3IQH - chains X and P; structure by X-ray diffraction, 1.90 A resolution.

== Chain X ==
Protein: Cysteine synthase
From: Haemophilus influenzae
Notes: EC 2.5.1.47
Reference sequence: P45040 (CYSK_HAEIN); residue numbers follow UniProt; this construct covers 1-316
Chain sequence (316 residues; numbered 1 to 316; the number before each row is that of its first residue):
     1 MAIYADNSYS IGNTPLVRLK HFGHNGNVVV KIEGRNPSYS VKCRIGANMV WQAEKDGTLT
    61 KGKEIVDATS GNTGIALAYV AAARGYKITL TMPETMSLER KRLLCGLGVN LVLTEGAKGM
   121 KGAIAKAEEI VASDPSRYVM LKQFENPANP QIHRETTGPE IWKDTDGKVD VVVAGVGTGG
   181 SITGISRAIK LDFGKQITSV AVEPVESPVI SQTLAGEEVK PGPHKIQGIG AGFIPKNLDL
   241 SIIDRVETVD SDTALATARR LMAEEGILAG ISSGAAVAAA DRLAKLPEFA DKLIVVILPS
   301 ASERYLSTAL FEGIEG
Unresolved in the structure: 1, 312-316
Modified / non-standard residues: K42 ((2S)-2-amino-6-[[3-hydroxy-2-methyl-5-(phosphonooxymethyl)pyridin-4-yl]methylideneamino]hexanoic acid; LLP)
Curated features (UniProtKB/Swiss-Prot):
  - binding site (hydrogen sulfide): N7, R35, L268
  - binding site (pyridoxal 5'-phosphate): N72, G177 to S181, S272
  - modified residue: K42 (N6-(pyridoxal phosphate)lysine)
Reported in the primary citation:
  - binding site for sulfate ion: S70, G71
  - conformationally variable residues (side-chain flip): Q227

== Chain P ==
Protein: Mnydi
Chain sequence (5 residues; each row starts with the number of its first residue):
   263 MNYDI
Unresolved in the structure: 263-264

== Chain X / chain P interface ==
Contacting residue pairs (16; chain X residue first):
  K42(X) - I267(P)
  T69(X) - I267(P)  hydrogen bond (side chain-backbone)
  G71(X) - I267(P)
  N72(X) - I267(P)  hydrogen bond (backbone-backbone)
  T73(X) - I267(P)  hydrogen bond (backbone-backbone)
  M120(X) - Y265(P)  hydrophobic
  Q143(X) - I267(P)  hydrogen bond (side chain-backbone)
  F144(X) - Y265(P)  hydrophobic
  F144(X) - I267(P)  hydrophobic
  G177(X) - I267(P)
  T178(X) - I267(P)
  Q227(X) - D266(P)
  G228(X) - D266(P)  hydrogen bond (backbone-backbone)
  G228(X) - I267(P)
  A231(X) - Y265(P)
  A231(X) - I267(P)  hydrophobic
Other interface residues (no listed pair), chain X (16 interface residues in all): I124, G230, F233
Interface features reported in the paper:
  - specific contacts: T69(X)-I267(P), N72(X)-I267(P) (hydrogen bond), T73(X)-I267(P) (backbone contact), Q143(X)-I267(P), F144(X)-Y265(P) (pi stacking), F233(X)-Y265(P) (pi stacking)

== Summary ==
Chain X and chain P form an interface of 16 and 3 residues respectively; the contacts include 5 hydrogen
bonds. Polar contacts include T69(X)-I267(P), N72(X)-I267(P) and T73(X)-I267(P). The authors report contacts
between T69(X) and I267(P) and Q143(X) and I267(P); a hydrogen bond between N72(X) and I267(P); a backbone
contact between T73(X) and I267(P). The paper reports a binding site for sulfate ion at S70(X) and G71(X);
conformational variability at Q227(X).
Here chain X is Cysteine synthase (Haemophilus influenzae) and chain P is Mnydi. Entry 3IQH (Structure of
O-Acetylserine Sulfhydrylase in Complex with Peptide MNYDI) was determined by X-ray diffraction (same
publication as 3IQG and 3IQI).
